PDB entry 6KQD | X-ray diffraction, 3.30 A resolution | chains D and H of the 9 polymer chains in the assembly

[Chain D]
Molecule: DNA-directed RNA polymerase subunit beta'
From: Thermus thermophilus (strain HB8 / ATCC 27634 / DSM 579)
Notes: EC 2.7.7.6
UniProt: Q8RQE8 (RPOC_THET8); residues 1-1524 here = UniProt positions 1-1524
Amino-acid sequence (1524 residues; each row starts with the number of its first residue):
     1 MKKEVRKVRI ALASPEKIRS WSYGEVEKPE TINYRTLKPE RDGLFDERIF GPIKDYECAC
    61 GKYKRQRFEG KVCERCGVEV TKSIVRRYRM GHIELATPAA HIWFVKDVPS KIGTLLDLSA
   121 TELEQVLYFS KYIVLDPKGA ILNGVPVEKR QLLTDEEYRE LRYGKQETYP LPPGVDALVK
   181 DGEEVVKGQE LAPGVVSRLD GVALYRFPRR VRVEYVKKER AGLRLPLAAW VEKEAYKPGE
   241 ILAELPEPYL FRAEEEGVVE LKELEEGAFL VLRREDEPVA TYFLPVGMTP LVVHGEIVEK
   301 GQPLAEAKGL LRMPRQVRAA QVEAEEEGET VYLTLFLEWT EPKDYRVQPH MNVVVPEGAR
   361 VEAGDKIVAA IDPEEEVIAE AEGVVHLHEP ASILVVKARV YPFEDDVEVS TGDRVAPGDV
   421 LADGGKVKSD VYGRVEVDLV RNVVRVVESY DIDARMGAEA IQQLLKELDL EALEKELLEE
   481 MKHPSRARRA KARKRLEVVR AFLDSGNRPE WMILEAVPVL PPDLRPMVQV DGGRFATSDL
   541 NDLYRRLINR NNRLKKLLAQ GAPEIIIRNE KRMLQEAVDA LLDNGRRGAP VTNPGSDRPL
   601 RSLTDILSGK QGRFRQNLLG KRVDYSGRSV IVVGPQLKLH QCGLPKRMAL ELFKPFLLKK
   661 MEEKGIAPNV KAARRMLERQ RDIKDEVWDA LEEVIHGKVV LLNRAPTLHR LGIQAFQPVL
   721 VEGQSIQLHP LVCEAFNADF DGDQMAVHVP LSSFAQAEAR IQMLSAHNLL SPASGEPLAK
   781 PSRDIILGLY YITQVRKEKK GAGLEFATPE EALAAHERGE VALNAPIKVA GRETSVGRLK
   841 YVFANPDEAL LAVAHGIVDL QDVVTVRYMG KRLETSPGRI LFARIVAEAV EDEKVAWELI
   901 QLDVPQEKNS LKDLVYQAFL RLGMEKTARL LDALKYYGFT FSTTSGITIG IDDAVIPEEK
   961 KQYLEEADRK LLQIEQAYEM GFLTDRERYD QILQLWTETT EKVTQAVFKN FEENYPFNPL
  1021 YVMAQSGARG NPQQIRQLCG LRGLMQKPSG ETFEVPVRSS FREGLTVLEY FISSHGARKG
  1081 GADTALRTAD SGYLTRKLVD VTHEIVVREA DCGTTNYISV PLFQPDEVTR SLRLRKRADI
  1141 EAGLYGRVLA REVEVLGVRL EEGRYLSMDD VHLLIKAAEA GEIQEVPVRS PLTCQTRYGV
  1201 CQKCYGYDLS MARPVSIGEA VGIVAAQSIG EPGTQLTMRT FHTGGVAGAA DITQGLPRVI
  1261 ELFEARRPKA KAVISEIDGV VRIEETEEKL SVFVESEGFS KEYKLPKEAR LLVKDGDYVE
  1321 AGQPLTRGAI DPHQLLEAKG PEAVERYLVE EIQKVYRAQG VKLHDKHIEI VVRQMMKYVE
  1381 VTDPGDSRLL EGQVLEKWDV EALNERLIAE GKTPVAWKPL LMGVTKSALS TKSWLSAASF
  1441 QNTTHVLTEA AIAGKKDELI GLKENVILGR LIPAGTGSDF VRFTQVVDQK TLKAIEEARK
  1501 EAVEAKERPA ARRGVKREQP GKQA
Disordered / not traced: 1-2, 1238-1251, 1503-1524
Metal / ion sites: Zn2+ site 1: Cys-58, Cys-60, Cys-73, Cys-76; Mg2+ site 1: Asp-739, Asp-741, Asp-743 (shared with 1 residue of chain I); Mg2+ site 2 near Lys-840 (its only coordinating residue here); Zn2+ site 2: Cys-1112, Cys-1194, Cys-1201, Cys-1204

[Chain H]
Molecule: 27-nt DNA strand
Sequence (27 nucleotides; numbered 1 to 27; the number before each row is that of its first residue):
     1 TATAATGGGA GCTGTCACGG ATGCAGG
Disordered / not traced: 25-27

[How chain D and chain H interact]
Contacting residue pairs (4):
  Pro-109(D) / DA21(H)  phosphate contact
  Lys-494(D) / DA21(H)  salt bridge to the phosphate
  Arg-1266(D) / DC18(H)  salt bridge to the phosphate
  Lys-1426(D) / DG20(H)  salt bridge to the phosphate
Other interface residues (no listed pair), chain D (5 interface residues in all): Lys-491
Other interface residues (no listed pair), chain H (5 interface residues in all): DG19, DT22

[In short]
The chain D/chain H interface involves 5 residues from each chain, with 3 salt bridges. Polar contacts include
Lys-494(D)/DA21(H), Arg-1266(D)/DC18(H) and Lys-1426(D)/DG20(H). Cys-58(D), Cys-60(D), Cys-73(D) and Cys-76(D)
coordinate Zn2+ site 1. Asp-739(D), Asp-741(D) and Asp-743(D) coordinate Mg2+ site 1.
Chain D is DNA-directed RNA polymerase subunit beta' (Thermus thermophilus (strain HB8 / ATCC 27634 / DSM
579)) and chain H is a 27-nt DNA strand; the structure, Thermus thermophilus initial transcription complex
comprising sigma A and 5'-OH RNA of 3 nt, was determined by X-ray diffraction together with 6KQE, 6KQF, 6KQG,
6KQH, 6KQL, 6KQM and 6 further entries from the same study.
